4QZ2 - chains Q and R of the 28 polymer chains in the assembly; structure by X-ray diffraction, 2.70 A resolution.

Chain Q:
Name: Proteasome subunit alpha type-4
Source organism: Saccharomyces cerevisiae
Notes: EC 3.4.25.1
Reference sequence: P40303 (PSA4_YEAST); residues -1 to 252 here correspond to UniProt positions 1-254 (UniProt number = residue number + 2)
Sequence (254 residues; each row starts with the number of its first residue; numbers below 1 keep their minus sign (Met-1 is residue -1)):
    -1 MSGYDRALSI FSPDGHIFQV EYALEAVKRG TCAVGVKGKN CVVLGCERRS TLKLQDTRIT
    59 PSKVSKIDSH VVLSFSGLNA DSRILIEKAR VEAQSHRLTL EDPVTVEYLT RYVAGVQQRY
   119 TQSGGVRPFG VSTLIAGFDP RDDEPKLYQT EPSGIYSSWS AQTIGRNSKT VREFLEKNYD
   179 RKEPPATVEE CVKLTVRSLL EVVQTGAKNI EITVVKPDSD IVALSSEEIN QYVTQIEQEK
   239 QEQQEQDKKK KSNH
Disordered / not traced: -1 to 0, 241-252
Curated features (UniProtKB/Swiss-Prot):
  - modified residue: Thr58 (Phosphothreonine)

Chain R:
Name: Proteasome subunit alpha type-5
Source organism: Saccharomyces cerevisiae
Notes: EC 3.4.25.1
Reference sequence: P32379 (PSA5_YEAST); residues -7 to 252 here correspond to UniProt positions 1-260 (UniProt number = residue number + 8)
Sequence (260 residues; numbered -7 to 252; the number before each row is that of its first residue; numbers below 1 keep their minus sign (Met-7 is residue -7)):
    -7 MFLTRSEYDR GVSTFSPEGR LFQVEYSLEA IKLGSTAIGI ATKEGVVLGV EKRATSPLLE
    53 SDSIEKIVEI DRHIGCAMSG LTADARSMIE HARTAAVTHN LYYDEDINVE SLTQSVCDLA
   113 LRFGEGASGE ERLMSRPFGV ALLIAGHDAD DGYQLFHAEP SGTFYRYNAK AIGSGSEGAQ
   173 AELLNEWHSS LTLKEAELLV LKILKQVMEE KLDENNAQLS CITKQDGFKI YDNEKTAELI
   233 KELKEKEAAE SPEEADVEMS
Disordered / not traced: -7 to 0, 118-124, 243-252

How chain Q and chain R interact:
Contacting residue pairs - 62 pairs, chain Q then chain R:
  Asp3(Q) - Glu117(R)
  Arg4(Q) - Asp1(R)  salt bridge
  Ala5(Q) - Val4(R)  hydrophobic
  Ala5(Q) - Glu117(R)
  Ala5(Q) - Ser127(R)
  Ser7(Q) - Ser127(R)
  Ser7(Q) - Arg128(R)
  Ile8(Q) - Gln15(R)
  Phe9(Q) - Gln15(R)  hydrogen bond (backbone-side chain)
  Phe9(Q) - Tyr18(R)  hydrophobic
  Phe9(Q) - Ser19(R)
  Phe9(Q) - Leu73(R)  hydrophobic
  Phe9(Q) - Arg128(R)
  Phe9(Q) - Pro129(R)
  Phe9(Q) - Gly131(R)
  Ser10(Q) - Tyr18(R)
  Pro11(Q) - Tyr18(R)  hydrophobic
  Pro11(Q) - Glu21(R)
  Asp12(Q) - Glu21(R)
  Gly13(Q) - Tyr18(R)
  Gly13(Q) - Glu21(R)
  Gly13(Q) - Ala22(R)
  His14(Q) - Leu25(R)
  Ile15(Q) - Leu73(R)  hydrophobic
  Ile15(Q) - Arg128(R)
  Lys35(Q) - Glu52(R)  salt bridge
  Gln116(Q) - Ala75(R)
  Gln116(Q) - Asp76(R)
  Gln116(Q) - Arg128(R)
  Thr119(Q) - Arg128(R)  hydrogen bond (backbone-side chain)
  Gln120(Q) - Met126(R)
  Gln120(Q) - Ser127(R)  hydrogen bond (backbone-backbone)
  Gln120(Q) - Arg128(R)
  Gln120(Q) - Phe130(R)
  Ser121(Q) - Ser127(R)
  Gly122(Q) - Ser127(R)
  Ser151(Q) - Ala75(R)
  Gly152(Q) - Ala75(R)
  Ile153(Q) - Thr74(R)
  Ile153(Q) - Ala75(R)
  Ser155(Q) - Leu51(R)
  Ser155(Q) - Ser55(R)
  Ser156(Q) - Leu51(R)
  Ser156(Q) - Glu52(R)  hydrogen bond
  Ser156(Q) - Ser55(R)  hydrogen bond (backbone-side chain)
  Trp157(Q) - Thr47(R)
  Trp157(Q) - Ser48(R)
  Trp157(Q) - Leu50(R)
  Trp157(Q) - Leu51(R)
  Trp157(Q) - Glu52(R)
  Ser158(Q) - Leu50(R)  hydrogen bond (backbone-backbone)
  Ser158(Q) - Glu52(R)  hydrogen bond
  Ala159(Q) - Leu50(R)
  Leu173(Q) - Leu50(R)  hydrophobic
  Glu174(Q) - Ser48(R)  hydrogen bond
  Glu174(Q) - Pro49(R)
  Glu174(Q) - Leu50(R)
  Tyr177(Q) - Leu50(R)  hydrophobic
  Arg179(Q) - Pro49(R)  hydrogen bond (side chain-backbone)
  Arg179(Q) - Leu50(R)
  Arg179(Q) - Leu51(R)  hydrogen bond (side chain-backbone)
  Arg179(Q) - Glu52(R)
Other interface residues (no listed pair), chain Q (32 interface residues in all): Tyr154, Arg170
Other interface residues (no listed pair), chain R (29 interface residues in all): Ser53, Glu57, Ser79

Overview:
The interface between chain Q and chain R involves 32 residues on one side and 29 on the other; the contacts
include 10 hydrogen bonds and 2 salt bridges. Polar pairs include Arg4(Q)-Asp1(R), Lys35(Q)-Glu52(R) and
Phe9(Q)-Gln15(R).
Chain Q is Proteasome subunit alpha type-4 and chain R is Proteasome subunit alpha type-5, both from
Saccharomyces cerevisiae; the structure, yCP beta5-M45I mutant in complex with the epoxyketone inhibitor ONX
0914, was determined by X-ray diffraction (same publication as 4QUX, 4QUY, 4QV0, 4QV1, 4QV3, 4QV4 and 42
further entries).
